PDB entry 7QIQ | X-ray diffraction, 1.85 A resolution | chains B and C of the 8 polymer chains in the assembly

== Chain B ==
Protein: Chymotrypsin A chain B
Source organism: Bos taurus
UniProt: P00766 (CTRA_BOVIN); residues 16-146 here = UniProt positions 16-146
Amino-acid sequence (131 residues; numbered 16 to 146; the number before each row is that of its first residue):
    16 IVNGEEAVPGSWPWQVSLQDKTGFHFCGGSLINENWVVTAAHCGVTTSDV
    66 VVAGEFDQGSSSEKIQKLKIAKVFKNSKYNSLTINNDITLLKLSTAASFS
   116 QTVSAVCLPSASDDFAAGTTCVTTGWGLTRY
Cystine bridges: C42-C58
UniProt features mapped onto this chain:
  - active site (Charge relay system): H57, D102

== Chain C ==
Protein: Chymotrypsin A chain C
Source organism: Bos taurus
UniProt: P00766 (CTRA_BOVIN); residues 149-245 here = UniProt positions 149-245
Amino-acid sequence (97 residues; numbered 149 to 245; the number before each row is that of its first residue):
   149 ANTPDRLQQASLPLLSNTNCKKYWGTKIKDAMICAGASGVSSCMGDSGGP
   199 LVCKKNGAWTLVGIVSWGSSTCSTSTPGVYARVTALVNWVQQTLAAN
Cystine bridges: C168-C182, C191-C220
UniProt features mapped onto this chain:
  - active site: S195 (Charge relay system)
From the paper describing this entry:
  - specificity-determining residues: S189, G216, G226 (citing earlier work)

== Chain B / chain C interface ==
Residue-residue contacts - 157 pairs, chain B then chain C:
  I16(B) - Q156(C)
  I16(B) - A158(C)  hydrophobic
  I16(B) - S189(C)
  I16(B) - D194(C)  hydrogen bond (backbone-side chain)
  V17(B) - V188(C)
  V17(B) - S189(C)  hydrogen bond (backbone-backbone)
  V17(B) - C220(C)  hydrophobic
  V17(B) - T222(C)
  N18(B) - G187(C)  hydrogen bond (side chain-backbone)
  N18(B) - V188(C)
  N18(B) - T222(C)
  G19(B) - Q157(C)
  E20(B) - Q156(C)
  E20(B) - Q157(C)  hydrogen bond (backbone-backbone)
  E21(B) - R154(C)  salt bridge
  E21(B) - L155(C)
  E21(B) - Q156(C)
  A22(B) - L155(C)  hydrogen bond (backbone-backbone)
  A22(B) - Q157(C)
  W27(B) - Q157(C)  hydrogen bond
  W27(B) - W207(C)  hydrophobic
  W29(B) - W207(C)  hydrophobic
  Q30(B) - L155(C)
  Q30(B) - P198(C)
  H40(B) - G193(C)  hydrogen bond (side chain-backbone)
  C42(B) - S195(C)
  G43(B) - G193(C)
  G43(B) - S195(C)  hydrogen bond (backbone-backbone)
  G43(B) - G196(C)
  G43(B) - G197(C)
  G44(B) - G196(C)
  G44(B) - G197(C)
  S45(B) - P198(C)
  S45(B) - L209(C)
  I47(B) - V238(C)  hydrophobic
  I47(B) - L242(C)  hydrophobic
  N48(B) - L242(C)
  W51(B) - L242(C)  hydrophobic
  W51(B) - N245(C)
  V53(B) - G196(C)
  V53(B) - L209(C)  hydrophobic
  V53(B) - I212(C)  hydrophobic
  T54(B) - G196(C)
  T54(B) - I212(C)
  A55(B) - G196(C)
  A55(B) - I212(C)
  A55(B) - V213(C)
  H57(B) - S195(C)  hydrogen bond
  H57(B) - S214(C)
  C58(B) - S195(C)
  F71(B) - D153(C)
  F71(B) - R154(C)
  F71(B) - L155(C)  hydrogen bond (backbone-backbone)
  D72(B) - D153(C)
  D72(B) - R154(C)
  Q73(B) - D153(C)  hydrogen bond (backbone-backbone)
  G74(B) - D153(C)
  F89(B) - W237(C)
  F89(B) - T241(C)
  F89(B) - N245(C)
  K90(B) - W237(C)
  N91(B) - L234(C)
  N91(B) - W237(C)
  T98(B) - M180(C)
  I99(B) - M180(C)
  I99(B) - S214(C)
  I99(B) - W215(C)
  N100(B) - K177(C)
  N100(B) - D178(C)  hydrogen bond
  N100(B) - A179(C)  hydrogen bond (side chain-backbone)
  N100(B) - M180(C)
  N101(B) - A179(C)
  N101(B) - L234(C)
  D102(B) - S214(C)  hydrogen bond
  D102(B) - A229(C)
  I103(B) - I212(C)  hydrophobic
  I103(B) - L234(C)  hydrophobic
  I103(B) - W237(C)  hydrophobic
  I103(B) - V238(C)  hydrophobic
  L105(B) - W237(C)  hydrophobic
  L105(B) - V238(C)  hydrophobic
  L105(B) - T241(C)
  K107(B) - N245(C)  hydrogen bond (side chain-backbone)
  V121(B) - V200(C)  hydrophobic
  V121(B) - W207(C)
  V121(B) - L209(C)
  C122(B) - W207(C)  hydrogen bond (backbone-backbone)
  C122(B) - T208(C)
  C122(B) - L209(C)  hydrogen bond (backbone-backbone)
  L123(B) - T208(C)
  L123(B) - V238(C)  hydrophobic
  P124(B) - T208(C)
  P124(B) - L209(C)
  P124(B) - V231(C)
  P124(B) - T232(C)
  P124(B) - V235(C)
  S125(B) - T232(C)
  A126(B) - T232(C)
  A126(B) - V235(C)
  A126(B) - N236(C)
  D128(B) - K203(C)  salt bridge
  D128(B) - T232(C)
  F130(B) - L162(C)  hydrophobic
  F130(B) - V210(C)  hydrophobic
  A131(B) - L162(C)
  A132(B) - L162(C)
  A132(B) - S164(C)
  G133(B) - L162(C)  hydrogen bond (backbone-backbone)
  T134(B) - L160(C)
  T134(B) - P161(C)
  T134(B) - L162(C)  hydrogen bond (backbone-backbone)
  T135(B) - L160(C)
  C136(B) - A158(C)
  C136(B) - S159(C)
  C136(B) - L160(C)  hydrogen bond (backbone-backbone)
  C136(B) - L162(C)  hydrophobic
  C136(B) - L199(C)  hydrophobic
  C136(B) - V200(C)
  C136(B) - C201(C)  disulfide
  V137(B) - A158(C)
  V137(B) - L160(C)  hydrophobic
  V137(B) - P198(C)
  V137(B) - L199(C)
  V137(B) - V200(C)  hydrogen bond (backbone-backbone)
  V137(B) - W207(C)  hydrophobic
  T138(B) - Q157(C)
  T138(B) - A158(C)  hydrogen bond (backbone-backbone)
  T138(B) - L160(C)
  T138(B) - P198(C)  hydrogen bond (side chain-backbone)
  T138(B) - V213(C)
  T138(B) - Y228(C)
  T139(B) - Q156(C)
  T139(B) - Q157(C)
  T139(B) - P198(C)
  G140(B) - L155(C)
  G140(B) - Q156(C)  hydrogen bond (backbone-backbone)
  G140(B) - D194(C)
  W141(B) - T151(C)
  W141(B) - P152(C)
  W141(B) - D153(C)  hydrogen bond (side chain-backbone)
  W141(B) - R154(C)
  W141(B) - L155(C)
  W141(B) - D194(C)
  G142(B) - P152(C)
  G142(B) - C191(C)
  G142(B) - M192(C)
  G142(B) - G193(C)
  G142(B) - D194(C)  hydrogen bond (backbone-side chain)
  L143(B) - A149(C)
  L143(B) - N150(C)
  L143(B) - C191(C)
  L143(B) - M192(C)  hydrogen bond (backbone-backbone)
  T144(B) - P152(C)
  R145(B) - A149(C)
  Y146(B) - M192(C)  hydrophobic
  Y146(B) - S218(C)  hydrogen bond (side chain-backbone)
  Y146(B) - T219(C)
Also at the interface, not in a pair above, chain B (65 interface residues in all): V23, F41, T104
Also at the interface, not in a pair above, chain C (62 interface residues in all): L163, S190, A206, Q239
Inter-chain disulfides: C136(B)-C201(C)

== Summary ==
65 residues of chain B face 62 of chain C across their interface, with 1 disulfide bond, 28 hydrogen bonds and
2 salt bridges. Polar pairs include E21(B)-R154(C), D128(B)-K203(C) and I16(B)-D194(C). UniProt lists
active-site residues H57(B) and D102(B) on chain B; active-site residue S195(C) on chain C. From the paper:
specificity determinants S189(C), G216(C) and G226(C).
Chain B is Chymotrypsin A chain B and chain C is Chymotrypsin A chain C, both from Bos taurus; the structure,
CRYSTAL STRUCTURE OF THE P1 aminobutanoic acid (ABU) BPTI MUTANT- BOVINE CHYMOTRYPSIN COMPLEX, was determined
by X-ray diffraction together with 7QIS and 7QIT from the same study.
